Entry 5G09 (X-ray diffraction, 1.90 A resolution); this record covers chains A and D of the 4 polymer chains in the assembly.

== Chain A (and D) ==
Protein: Transaminase
From: Bacillus megaterium
Notes: EC 2.6.1.-; chain D of this document is another copy of the same molecule, construct and numbering; everything in this record applies to it too
Sequence (483 residues; numbered 1 to 483; the number before each row is that of its first residue):
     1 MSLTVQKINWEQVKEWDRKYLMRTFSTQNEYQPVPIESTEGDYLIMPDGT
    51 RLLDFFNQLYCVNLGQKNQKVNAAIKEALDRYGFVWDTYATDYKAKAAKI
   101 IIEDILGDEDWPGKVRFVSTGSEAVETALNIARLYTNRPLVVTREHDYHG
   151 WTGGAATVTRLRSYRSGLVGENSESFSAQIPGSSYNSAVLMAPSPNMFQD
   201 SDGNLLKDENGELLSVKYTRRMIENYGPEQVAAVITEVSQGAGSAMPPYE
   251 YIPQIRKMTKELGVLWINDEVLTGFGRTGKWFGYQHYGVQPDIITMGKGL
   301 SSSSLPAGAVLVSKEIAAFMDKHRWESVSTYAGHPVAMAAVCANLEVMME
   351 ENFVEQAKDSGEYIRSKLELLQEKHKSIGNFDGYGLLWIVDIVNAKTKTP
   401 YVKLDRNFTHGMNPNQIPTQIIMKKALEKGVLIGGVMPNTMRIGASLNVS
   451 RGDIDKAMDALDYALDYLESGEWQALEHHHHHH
Unresolved in the structure: 1-6, 476-483 (chain D: 1, 475-483)
Small-molecule neighbours:
  - 6DF ([6-methyl-5-oxidanyl-4-[(E)-[(1R)-1-phenylethyl]iminomethyl]pyridin-3-yl]methyl dihydrogen phosphate), molecule 1: Leu-59, Tyr-60, Thr-120, Gly-121, Ser-122, Val-125, Tyr-148, His-149, Gly-150, Trp-151, Tyr-164, Glu-237, Ala-242, Asp-269, Val-271, Leu-272, Lys-298, Val-436
  - 6DF, molecule 2: Val-328, Ser-329, Thr-330

== How chain A and chain D interact ==
Contacting residue pairs (66):
  Glu-145(A) with Tyr-218(D); Arg-221(D), salt bridge; Asn-225(D)
  His-146(A) with Arg-221(D); Asn-225(D)
  Arg-160(A) with Asn-225(D), hydrogen bond; Tyr-226(D)
  Arg-162(A) with Glu-224(D), hydrogen bond (side chain-backbone); Asn-225(D); Gly-227(D); Pro-228(D); Glu-229(D), salt bridge
  Gln-179(A) with Tyr-226(D), hydrogen bond (side chain-backbone); Glu-229(D), hydrogen bond; Gln-230(D), hydrogen bond
  Ser-184(A) with Gln-230(D), hydrogen bond
  Tyr-185(A) with Pro-139(D), hydrophobic; Leu-140(D), hydrophobic; Ala-188(D), hydrophobic; Gln-230(D)
  Ser-187(A) with Ser-184(D); Ser-187(D), hydrogen bond (side chain-backbone)
  Met-191(A) with Tyr-218(D); Met-222(D), hydrophobic; Asn-225(D); Tyr-226(D), hydrophobic
  Ala-192(A) with Tyr-218(D)
  Pro-193(A) with Tyr-218(D)
  Ser-194(A) with Arg-221(D)
  Met-197(A) with Phe-198(D), hydrophobic; Tyr-218(D), hydrophobic
  Phe-198(A) with Leu-214(D); Lys-217(D); Tyr-218(D), hydrophobic
  Ser-201(A) with Glu-209(D)
  Leu-214(A) with Met-197(D), hydrophobic; Phe-198(D), hydrophobic
  Tyr-218(A) with Ala-192(D); Pro-193(D); Met-197(D), hydrophobic
  Arg-221(A) with Glu-145(D), salt bridge; His-146(D), hydrogen bond; Met-197(D); Asn-407(D)
  Glu-224(A) with Arg-162(D), hydrogen bond (backbone-side chain); Leu-404(D); Asn-407(D), hydrogen bond
  Asn-225(A) with Glu-145(D); Arg-160(D), hydrogen bond; Arg-162(D); Met-191(D); Asn-407(D), hydrogen bond
  Tyr-226(A) with Arg-160(D); Gln-179(D), hydrogen bond (backbone-side chain); Met-191(D), hydrophobic
  Gly-227(A) with Arg-162(D); Gln-179(D)
  Pro-228(A) with Arg-162(D)
  Glu-229(A) with Arg-162(D), salt bridge; Ser-177(D); Gln-179(D), hydrogen bond
  Gln-230(A) with Gln-179(D), hydrogen bond
  Leu-404(A) with Glu-224(D)
  Asn-407(A) with Arg-221(D); Glu-224(D); Asn-225(D), hydrogen bond
Also at the interface, not in a pair above, chain A (30 interface residues in all): Ser-177, Leu-206, Met-222
Also at the interface, not in a pair above, chain D (33 interface residues in all): Asn-186, Leu-206

== Overview ==
30 residues of chain A face 33 of chain D across their interface; the contacts include 16 hydrogen bonds and 4
salt bridges. Polar pairs include Glu-145(A)/Arg-221(D), Arg-162(A)/Glu-229(D) and Arg-160(A)/Asn-225(D).
Chain A binds compound 6DF.
Chain A and chain D are both Transaminase (Bacillus megaterium); the structure, The crystal structure of a
S-selective transaminase from Bacillus megaterium bound with R-alpha-methylbenzylamine, was determined by
X-ray diffraction, deposited together with 5G0A, 5G2P and 5G2Q.
